Entry 1CN3 (X-ray diffraction, 2.20 A resolution); this record covers chains E and F of the 6 polymer chains in the assembly.

# Chain E
Protein: Coat protein VP1
UniProt: P49302 (COA1_POVMP); numbering as in UniProt (aligned over 34-316)
Chain sequence (283 residues; row label = number of the first residue in the row):
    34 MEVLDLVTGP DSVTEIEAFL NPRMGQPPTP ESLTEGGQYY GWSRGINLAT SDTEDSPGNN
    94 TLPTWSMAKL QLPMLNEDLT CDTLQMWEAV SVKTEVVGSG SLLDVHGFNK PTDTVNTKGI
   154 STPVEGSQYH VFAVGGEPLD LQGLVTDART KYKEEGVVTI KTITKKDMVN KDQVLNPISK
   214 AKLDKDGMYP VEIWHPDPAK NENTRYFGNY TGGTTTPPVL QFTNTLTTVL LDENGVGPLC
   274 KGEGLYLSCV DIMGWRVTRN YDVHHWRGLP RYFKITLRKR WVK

# Chain F
Protein: Fragment of coat protein VP2
UniProt: P12908 (COA2_POVMC); residues 11-29 here correspond to UniProt positions 278-296 (UniProt number = residue number + 267)
Chain sequence (29 residues; numbered 1 to 29; the number before each row is that of its first residue):
     1 GGGGGGGGAA SHQRVTPDWM LPLILGLYG

# How chain E and chain F interact
Residue-residue contacts (19):
  H163(E) with G8(F); A9(F)
  F165(E) with G8(F)
  F240(E) with G8(F)
  N242(E) with G7(F), hydrogen bond (side chain-backbone); G8(F); A9(F)
  T244(E) with G3(F); G4(F), hydrogen bond (side chain-backbone)
  L253(E) with A9(F), hydrophobic
  Q254(E) with A9(F); A10(F); S11(F); H12(F), hydrogen bond
  F255(E) with A10(F), hydrophobic
  L259(E) with A10(F); S11(F)
  D284(E) with G8(F)
  R304(E) with G8(F), hydrogen bond (side chain-backbone)
Also at the interface, not in a pair above, chain E (15 interface residues in all): E128, V129, G241, T256
Also at the interface, not in a pair above, chain F (10 interface residues in all): G5, G6

# Summary
The interface between chain E and chain F involves 15 residues on one side and 10 on the other; the contacts
include 4 hydrogen bonds. Polar contacts include N242(E)-G7(F), T244(E)-G4(F) and Q254(E)-H12(F).
Here chain E is Coat protein VP1 and chain F is Fragment of coat protein VP2. Entry 1CN3 (Interaction of
polyomavirus internal protein VP2 with major capsid protein VP1 and implications for participation of ...) was
determined by X-ray diffraction.
